Entry 5AG2 (X-ray diffraction, 1.77 A resolution); this record covers chains A and C.

# Chain A (and C)
Protein: Superoxide dismutase [Mn] 2, mitochondrial
Organism: Caenorhabditis elegans
Notes: EC 1.15.1.1; chain C of this document is another copy of the same molecule, construct and numbering; everything in this record applies to it too
Reference sequence: P41977 (SODM2_CAEEL); residues 1-194 here correspond to UniProt positions 25-218 (UniProt number = residue number + 24)
Sequence (195 residues; each row starts with the number of its first residue; numbering starts at 0):
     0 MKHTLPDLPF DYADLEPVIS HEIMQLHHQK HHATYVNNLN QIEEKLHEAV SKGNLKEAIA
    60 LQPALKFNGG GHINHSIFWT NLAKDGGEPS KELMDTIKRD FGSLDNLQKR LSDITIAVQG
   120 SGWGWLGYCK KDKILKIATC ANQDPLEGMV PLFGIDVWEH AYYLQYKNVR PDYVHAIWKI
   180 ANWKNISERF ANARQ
Unresolved in the structure: 0 (chain C: fully traced)
Differences from the reference sequence: expression tag (0)
Modified residues: Cys128 (cysteinesulfonic acid; OCS)
Metal / ion sites: Mn2+: His26, His74, Asp155, His159 (together with azide ion)
Small-molecule neighbours: malonate ion (MLI): Asn167, Val168, Pro170

# How chain A and chain C interact
Contacting residue pairs - 29 pairs, chain A then chain C:
  Leu38(A) with Leu54(C), hydrophobic
  Glu42(A) with Leu54(C)
  Leu54(A) with Leu38(C), hydrophobic; Glu42(C); Gly68(C)
  Lys55(A) with Ile72(C); Leu145(C), hydrogen bond (side chain-backbone); Met148(C), hydrogen bond (side chain-backbone); Pro150(C)
  Ile58(A) with Leu64(C); Lys65(C); Gly68(C); Gly69(C); Glu146(C)
  Ala59(A) with Glu146(C)
  Gln61(A) with Gln61(C), hydrogen bond (side chain-backbone); Leu64(C); Lys65(C)
  Leu64(A) with Ile58(C); Gln61(C)
  Lys65(A) with Ile58(C); Gln61(C)
  Gly68(A) with Leu54(C); Ile58(C)
  Gly69(A) with Ile58(C)
  Ile72(A) with Leu54(C), hydrophobic; Lys55(C)
  Glu146(A) with Ile58(C); Ala59(C)
Interface residues without a listed pair, chain A (18 interface residues in all): His2, His71, Pro144, Leu145, Pro150
Interface residues without a listed pair, chain C (18 interface residues in all): His2, Pro144

# In short
Chain A and chain C each contribute 18 residues to their interface, with 3 hydrogen bonds. Among the polar
pairs are Lys55(A)-Leu145(C), Lys55(A)-Met148(C) and Gln61(A)-Gln61(C). Ligands of chain A: malonate ion.
His26(A), His74(A), Asp155(A) and His159(A) coordinate Mn2+.
Chain A and chain C are both Superoxide dismutase [Mn] 2, mitochondrial (Caenorhabditis elegans); the
structure, SOD-3 azide complex, was determined by X-ray diffraction, deposited together with 4X9Q.
